PDB entry 6KZH | X-ray diffraction, 2.65 A resolution | chains A and C of the 4 polymer chains in the assembly

# Chain A
Name: 14-3-3 protein theta
From: Homo sapiens
Reference sequence: P27348 (1433T_HUMAN); residue numbers follow UniProt; this construct covers 2-234
Amino-acid sequence (263 residues; numbered -28 to 234; the number before each row is that of its first residue; numbers below 1 keep their minus sign (Met-28 is residue -28)):
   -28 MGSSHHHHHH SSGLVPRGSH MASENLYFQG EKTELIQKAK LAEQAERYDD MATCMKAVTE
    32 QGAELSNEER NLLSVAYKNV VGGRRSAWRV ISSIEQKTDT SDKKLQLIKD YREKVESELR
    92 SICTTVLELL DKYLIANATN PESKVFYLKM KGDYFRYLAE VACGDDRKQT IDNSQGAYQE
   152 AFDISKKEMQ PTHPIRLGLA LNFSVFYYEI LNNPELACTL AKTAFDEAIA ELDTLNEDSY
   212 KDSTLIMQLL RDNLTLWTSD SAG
Unresolved in the structure: -28 to -1, 70, 231-234
Construct notes: expression tag (-28 to 1)
Swiss-Prot annotation at these positions:
  - site (Interaction with phosphoserine on interacting protein): Arg56, Arg127
  - modified residue: Lys3 (N6-acetyllysine), Lys49 (N6-acetyllysine), Lys68 (N6-acetyllysine), Tyr82 (3'-nitrotyrosine), Ser92 (Phosphoserine), Tyr104 (3'-nitrotyrosine), Lys115 (N6-acetyllysine), Ser232 (Phosphoserine)
  - cross-link: Lys49 (Glycyl lysine isopeptide (Lys-Gly) (interchain with G-Cter in SUMO2))

# Chain C
Name: CIC pS173 peptide
From: Homo sapiens
Reference sequence: Q96RK0 (CIC_HUMAN); numbering as in UniProt (aligned over 170-177)
Amino-acid sequence (8 residues; numbered 170 to 177; the number before each row is that of its first residue):
   170 RTQSLSAL
Unresolved in the structure: 170, 176-177
Modified / non-standard residues: Ser173 (phosphoserine; SEP)

# How chain A and chain C interact
Residue-residue contacts - 22 pairs, chain A then chain C:
  Lys49(A) - Ser173(C)
  Lys49(A) - Leu174(C)  hydrogen bond (side chain-backbone)
  Arg56(A) - Ser173(C)
  Arg127(A) - Ser173(C)
  Tyr128(A) - Ser173(C)
  Gly169(A) - Leu174(C)
  Leu172(A) - Gln172(C)
  Leu172(A) - Ser173(C)
  Leu172(A) - Leu174(C)  hydrophobic
  Asn173(A) - Ser173(C)
  Asn173(A) - Leu174(C)  hydrogen bond (side chain-backbone)
  Val176(A) - Gln172(C)
  Tyr179(A) - Thr171(C)
  Glu180(A) - Thr171(C)
  Ile217(A) - Leu174(C)  hydrophobic
  Leu220(A) - Gln172(C)
  Leu220(A) - Ser173(C)
  Asp223(A) - Gln172(C)  hydrogen bond
  Asn224(A) - Thr171(C)
  Asn224(A) - Gln172(C)  hydrogen bond (side chain-backbone)
  Leu227(A) - Thr171(C)
  Trp228(A) - Thr171(C)  hydrogen bond
Also at the interface, not in a pair above, chain A (17 interface residues in all): Lys120
Also at the interface, not in a pair above, chain C (5 interface residues in all): Ser175

# Overview
17 residues of chain A and 5 residues of chain C are in contact, with 5 hydrogen bonds. Among the polar pairs
are Lys49(A)-Leu174(C), Asn173(A)-Leu174(C) and Asp223(A)-Gln172(C).
Chain A is 14-3-3 protein theta and chain C is CIC pS173 peptide, both from Homo sapiens; the structure,
14-3-3 protein in Complex with CIC S173 phosphorylated peptide, was determined by X-ray diffraction.
